Entry 4NZZ (X-ray diffraction, 1.75 A resolution); this record covers chain A.

[Chain A]
Name: Soluble epoxide hydrolase
Source organism: Bacillus megaterium
Notes: EC 3.2.2.10
Reference sequence: G9BEX6 (G9BEX6_BACME); residue numbers follow UniProt; this construct covers 1-287
Sequence (320 residues; each row starts with the number of its first residue; numbers below 1 keep their minus sign (Met-32 is residue -32)):
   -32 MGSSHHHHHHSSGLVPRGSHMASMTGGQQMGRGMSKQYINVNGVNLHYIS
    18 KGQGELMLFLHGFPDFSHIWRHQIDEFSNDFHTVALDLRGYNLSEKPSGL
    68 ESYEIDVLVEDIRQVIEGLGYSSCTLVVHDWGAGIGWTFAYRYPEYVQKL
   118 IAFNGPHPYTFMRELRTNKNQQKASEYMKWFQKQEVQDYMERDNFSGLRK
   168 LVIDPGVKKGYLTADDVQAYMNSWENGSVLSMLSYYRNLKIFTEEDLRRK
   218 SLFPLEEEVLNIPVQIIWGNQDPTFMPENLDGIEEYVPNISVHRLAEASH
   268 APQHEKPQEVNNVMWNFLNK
Unresolved in the structure: -32 to 0
Sequence notes: expression tag (-32 to 0)
What the authors report for this chain:
  - catalytic residues: Phe30, Asp97, Trp98, His267 (by similarity / conservation)
  - catalytic residues: Tyr144 (proposed by the authors, not directly observed)
  - mutagenesis - M145F: decreased catalytic activity on PGE
  - mutagenesis - M145F: decreased catalytic activity on NGE
  - mutagenesis - H267F: abolished catalytic activity
  - mutagenesis - F128A (42-fold), L132A, M145A: increased catalytic activity on NGE
  - mutagenesis - F128A: decreased expression

[Summary]
The paper reports catalytic residues Phe30, Asp97 and Trp98 among others; F128A, L132A and M145A increase
catalytic activity on NGE; 5 substitutions were tested in all.
Chain A is Soluble epoxide hydrolase (Bacillus megaterium); the structure, Crystal structure of epoxide
hydrolase from bacillus megaterium, was determined by X-ray diffraction (same publication as 4O08, 4INZ and
4IO0).
